PDB entry 5TZI | X-ray diffraction, 2.30 A resolution | chain C

# Chain C
Name: Glycosyl transferase
Source organism: Staphylococcus aureus
Notes: EC 2.4.1.-
Reference sequence: A0A181F8T0 (A0A181F8T0_STAAU); residues 1-349 here correspond to UniProt positions 2-350 (UniProt number = residue number + 1)
Sequence (368 residues; row label = number of the first residue in the row):
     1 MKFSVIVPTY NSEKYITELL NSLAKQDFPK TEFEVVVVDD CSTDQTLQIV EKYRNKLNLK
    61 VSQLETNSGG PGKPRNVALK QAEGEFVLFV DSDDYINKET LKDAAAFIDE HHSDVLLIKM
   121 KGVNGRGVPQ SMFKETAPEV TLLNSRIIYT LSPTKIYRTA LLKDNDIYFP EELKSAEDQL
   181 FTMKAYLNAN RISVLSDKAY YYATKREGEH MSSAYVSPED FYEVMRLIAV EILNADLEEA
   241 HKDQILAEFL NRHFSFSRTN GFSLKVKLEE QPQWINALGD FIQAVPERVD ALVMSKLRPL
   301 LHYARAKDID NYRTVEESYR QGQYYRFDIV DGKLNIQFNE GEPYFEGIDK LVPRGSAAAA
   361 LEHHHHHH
Not modelled in the structure: 205-216, 350-368
Construct notes: expression tag (350-368)
What the authors report for this chain:
  - mutagenesis - R75A, D94A: increased stability

# In short
The paper reports that R75A and D94A increase stability.
Chain C is Glycosyl transferase (Staphylococcus aureus); the structure, Crystal structure of S. aureus TarS
1-349, was determined by X-ray diffraction together with 5TZ8, 5TZE, 5TZJ, 5TZK and 5U02 from the same study.
